8F8W - chains A and B of the 4 polymer chains in the assembly; structure by X-ray diffraction, 2.71 A resolution.

[Chain A (and B)]
Protein: afucosylated IgG1 fragment
Source organism: Homo sapiens
Notes: chain B of this document is another copy of the same molecule, construct and numbering; everything in this record applies to it too
UniProtKB: Q6MZV7 (Q6MZV7_HUMAN); residues 221-444 here correspond to UniProt positions 247-470 (UniProt number = residue number + 26)
Chain sequence (224 residues; numbered 221 to 444; the number before each row is that of its first residue):
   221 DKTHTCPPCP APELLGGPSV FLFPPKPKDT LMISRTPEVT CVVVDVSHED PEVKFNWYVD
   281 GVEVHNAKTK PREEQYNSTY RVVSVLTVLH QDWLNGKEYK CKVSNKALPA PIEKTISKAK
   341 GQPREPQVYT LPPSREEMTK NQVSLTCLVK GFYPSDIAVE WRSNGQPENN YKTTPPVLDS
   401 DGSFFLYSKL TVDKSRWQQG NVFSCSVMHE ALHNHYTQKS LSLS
Unresolved in the structure: 221-236, 444
Sequence notes: conflict R382 (Glu408 in Q6MZV7)
Disulfide bonds: C261-C321, C367-C425
Covalent attachments: glycan linked to N297
From the paper describing this entry:
  - post-translational modification sites: N297
  - specificity-determining residues: Y296 (proposed by the authors, not directly observed)
  - conformationally variable residues (domain motion): Q342 to P343
  - mutagenesis - H268A, E269A, L328A, P329A, I332A: unchanged binding to Nb.X0

[Chain A / chain B interface]
Residue-residue contacts (37; chain A residue first):
  Y349(A) - S354(B)
  Y349(A) - E357(B)
  L351(A) - P352(B)
  L351(A) - S354(B)
  L351(A) - T366(B)
  P352(A) - L351(B)
  S354(A) - Y349(B)
  S354(A) - L351(B)
  E356(A) - Y349(B)
  E356(A) - K439(B)  salt bridge
  E357(A) - Y349(B)
  E357(A) - K370(B)  salt bridge
  K360(A) - Y349(B)
  S364(A) - K370(B)
  T366(A) - L351(B)
  T366(A) - Y407(B)  hydrogen bond
  L368(A) - S364(B)
  K370(A) - S364(B)
  K392(A) - L398(B)
  K392(A) - S400(B)
  K392(A) - F405(B)
  T394(A) - T394(B)
  T394(A) - V397(B)
  P395(A) - P395(B)  hydrophobic
  V397(A) - T394(B)
  L398(A) - K392(B)
  D399(A) - K392(B)
  D399(A) - K409(B)  salt bridge
  S400(A) - N390(B)  hydrogen bond
  F405(A) - K392(B)
  F405(A) - K409(B)
  Y407(A) - T366(B)
  Y407(A) - Y407(B)  hydrophobic
  Y407(A) - K409(B)
  K409(A) - D399(B)  salt bridge
  K409(A) - F405(B)
  K409(A) - Y407(B)
Also at the interface, not in a pair above, chain A (26 interface residues in all): T350, P353, N390, S408, K439
Also at the interface, not in a pair above, chain B (27 interface residues in all): Q347, V348, T350, E356, L368, T393, S408

[Overview]
26 residues of chain A and 27 residues of chain B are in contact, with 2 hydrogen bonds and 4 salt bridges.
Polar pairs include E356(A)-K439(B), E357(A)-K370(B) and D399(A)-K409(B). The paper reports that H268A, E269A
and L328A of chain A, among others, leave binding to Nb.X0 unchanged; the specificity determinant Y296(A); 5
substitutions were tested in all.
Chain A and chain B are both afucosylated IgG1 fragment (Homo sapiens); the structure, Crystal structure of
Nb.X0 bound to the afucosylated human IgG1 fragment crystal form I, was determined by X-ray diffraction (same
publication as 8F8V and 8F8X).
